PDB entry 4JX5 | X-ray diffraction, 2.55 A resolution | chains B and D of the 4 polymer chains in the assembly

== Chain B (and D) ==
Name: Pyruvate carboxylase
From: Rhizobium etli
Notes: EC 6.4.1.1; chain D of this document is another copy of the same molecule, construct and numbering; everything in this record applies to it too
UniProt: Q2K340 (Q2K340_RHIEC); numbering as in UniProt (aligned over 465-1067)
Sequence (632 residues; row label = number of the first residue in the row):
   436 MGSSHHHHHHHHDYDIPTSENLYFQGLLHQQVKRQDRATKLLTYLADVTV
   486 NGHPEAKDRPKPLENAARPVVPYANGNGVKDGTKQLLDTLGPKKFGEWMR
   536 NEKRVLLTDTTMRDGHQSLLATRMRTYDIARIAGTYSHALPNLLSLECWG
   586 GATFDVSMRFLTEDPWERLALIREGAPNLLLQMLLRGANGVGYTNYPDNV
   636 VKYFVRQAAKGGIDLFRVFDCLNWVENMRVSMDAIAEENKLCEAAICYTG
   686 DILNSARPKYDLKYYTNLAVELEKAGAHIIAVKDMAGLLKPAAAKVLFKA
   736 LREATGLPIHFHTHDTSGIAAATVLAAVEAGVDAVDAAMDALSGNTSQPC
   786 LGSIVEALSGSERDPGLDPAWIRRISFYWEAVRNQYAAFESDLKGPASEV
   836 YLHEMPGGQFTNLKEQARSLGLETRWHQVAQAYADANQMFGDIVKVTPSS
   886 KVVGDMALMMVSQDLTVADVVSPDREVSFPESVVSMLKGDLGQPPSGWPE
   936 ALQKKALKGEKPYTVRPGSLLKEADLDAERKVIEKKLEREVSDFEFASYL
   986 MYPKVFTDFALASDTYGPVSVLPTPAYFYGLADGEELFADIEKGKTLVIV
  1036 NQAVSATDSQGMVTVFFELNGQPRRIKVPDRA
Disordered / not traced: 436-470, 909 (chain D: 436-469, 907-912, 924, 944)
Modified / non-standard residues: Lys718 (lysine nz-carboxylic acid; KCX)
Construct notes: expression tag (436-464)
Ion coordination: Mg2+: Met534, Arg535, Glu537, Asp768; Zn2+: Asp549, Lys718, His747, His749
Small-molecule neighbours: pyruvic acid (PYR): Arg548, Asp549, Gln552, Gly586, Ala587, Leu619, Arg621, Phe654, Lys718, Val881, Thr882
From the paper describing this entry:
  - binding site for pyruvic acid: Arg621
  - mutagenesis - Y628A (780-fold), Y628F (7-fold): decreased catalytic activity
  - mutagenesis - D590A (350-fold): decreased catalytic activity on pyruvate
  - mutagenesis - D590A, Y628A, Y628F: abolished catalytic activity on biocytin
  - catalytic residues: Arg548, Gln552, Arg621, Thr882 (citing earlier work)
  - mutagenesis - D590A (3.1-fold): increased catalytic activity on biotin
  - mutagenesis - D590A, Y628A, Y628F: abolished catalytic activity on oxamate

== Interface between chain B and chain D ==
Pairs across the interface (52; chain B residue first):
  Lys725(B) with Glu791(D)
  Pro726(B) with Leu760(D), hydrophobic
  Ser752(B) with Cys785(D); Ser788(D), hydrogen bond (backbone-side chain)
  Gly753(B) with Ala756(D)
  Ile754(B) with Ala756(D), hydrophobic; Ser788(D); Ala792(D), hydrophobic
  Ala756(B) with Gly753(D); Ile754(D), hydrophobic
  Ala757(B) with Ala757(D), hydrophobic
  Leu760(B) with Pro726(D), hydrophobic
  Asp775(B) with Pro831(D); Ala832(D); Ser833(D), hydrogen bond
  Ser778(B) with Pro831(D)
  Gly779(B) with Pro831(D)
  Cys785(B) with Ser752(D); Pro831(D), hydrophobic
  Gly787(B) with Ser833(D)
  Ser788(B) with Ser752(D), hydrogen bond (side chain-backbone); Ile754(D); Ser833(D)
  Glu791(B) with Lys725(D), salt bridge; Tyr836(D)
  Ala792(B) with Ile754(D), hydrophobic
  Arg808(B) with Ser833(D); Glu834(D); Leu837(D)
  Phe812(B) with His862(D)
  Glu815(B) with His862(D), salt bridge
  Arg818(B) with Lys829(D)
  Asn819(B) with Lys829(D)
  Glu825(B) with Lys829(D), salt bridge
  Lys829(B) with Arg818(D); Glu825(D)
  Pro831(B) with Asp775(D); Ser778(D); Gly779(D); Cys785(D), hydrophobic
  Ala832(B) with Asp775(D)
  Ser833(B) with Asp775(D), hydrogen bond; Gly787(D); Ser788(D); Arg808(D)
  Glu834(B) with Arg808(D); Phe812(D)
  Tyr836(B) with Ser788(D); Glu791(D)
  Leu837(B) with Arg808(D)
  His862(B) with Phe812(D); Glu815(D), salt bridge
Also at the interface, not in a pair above, chain B (32 interface residues in all): Ile789, Gly830
Also at the interface, not in a pair above, chain D (33 interface residues in all): Asp750, Asn780, Ile789, Asn819

== In short ==
32 residues of chain B and 33 residues of chain D are in contact, with 4 hydrogen bonds and 4 salt bridges.
Polar pairs include Glu791(B)-Lys725(D), Glu815(B)-His862(D) and Glu825(B)-Lys829(D). Chain B binds pyruvic
acid. The paper reports catalytic residues Arg548(B), Gln552(B) and Arg621(B) among others; D590A, Y628A and
Y628F of chain B abolish catalytic activity on biocytin.
Both chains are Pyruvate carboxylase (Rhizobium etli). Entry 4JX5 (Structure of the carboxyl transferase
domain from Rhizobium etli pyruvate carboxylase with pyruvate) was determined by X-ray diffraction (same
publication as 4JX4 and 4JX6).
